Entry 6AGK (X-ray diffraction, 2.80 A resolution); this record covers chains A and F of the 6 polymer chains in the assembly.

# Chain A
Protein: Tubulin alpha-1B chain
Source organism: Sus scrofa
UniProtKB: Q2XVP4 (TBA1B_PIG); residue numbers follow UniProt; this construct covers 1-450
Chain sequence (450 residues; each row starts with the number of its first residue):
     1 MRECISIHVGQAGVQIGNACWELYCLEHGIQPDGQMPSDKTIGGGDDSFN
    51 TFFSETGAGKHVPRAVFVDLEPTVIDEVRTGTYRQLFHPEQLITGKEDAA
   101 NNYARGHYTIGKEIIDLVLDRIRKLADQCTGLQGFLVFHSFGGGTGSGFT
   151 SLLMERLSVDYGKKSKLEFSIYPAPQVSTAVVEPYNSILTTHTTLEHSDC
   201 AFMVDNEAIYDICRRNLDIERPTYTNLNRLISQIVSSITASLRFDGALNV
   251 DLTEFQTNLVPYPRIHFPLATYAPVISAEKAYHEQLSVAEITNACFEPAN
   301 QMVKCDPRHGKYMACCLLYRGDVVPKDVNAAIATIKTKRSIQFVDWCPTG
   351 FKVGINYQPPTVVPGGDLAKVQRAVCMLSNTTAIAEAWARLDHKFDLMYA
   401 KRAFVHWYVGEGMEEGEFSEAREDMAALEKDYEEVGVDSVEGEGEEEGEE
Disordered / not traced: 438-450
Metal / ion sites: Ca2+: D39, T41, G44, E55
Ligand contacts:
  - 9WR ([6-(3-hydroxy-4-methylphenyl)pyridin-2-yl](3,4,5-trimethoxyphenyl)methanone): N101, T179, A180, V181
  - GTP (guanosine-5'-triphosphate): G10, Q11, A12, Q15, I16, D69, D98, A99, A100, N101, S140, G142, G143, G144, T145, G146, I171, P173, V177, S178, E183, N206, Y224, N228, I231
Curated features (UniProtKB/Swiss-Prot):
  - motif: M1 to C4 (MREC motif)
  - active site: E254
  - binding site (GTP): G10, Q11, A12, Q15, E71, A99, S140, G143, G144, T145, G146, T179, E183, N206, Y224, N228, L252
  - binding site (Mg(2+)): E71
  - modified residue: K40 (N6,N6,N6-trimethyllysine), S48 (Phosphoserine), S232 (Phosphoserine), Y282 (3'-nitrotyrosine), R339 (Omega-N-methylarginine), S439 (Phosphoserine), E443 (5-glutamyl polyglutamate), E445 (5-glutamyl polyglutamate)
  - cross-link (Glycyl lysine isopeptide (Lys-Gly)): K326 (interchain with G-Cter in ubiquitin), K370 (interchain with G-Cter in ubiquitin)

# Chain F
Protein: Tubulin tyrosine ligase
Source organism: Gallus gallus
UniProtKB: E1BQ43 (E1BQ43_CHICK); residue numbers follow UniProt; this construct covers 1-378
Chain sequence (384 residues; each row starts with the number of its first residue):
     1 MYTFVVRDENSSVYAEVSRLLLATGQWKRLRKDNPRFNLMLGERNRLPFG
    51 RLGHEPGLVQLVNYYRGADKLCRKASLVKLIKTSPELSESCTWFPESYVI
   101 YPTNLKTPVAPAQNGIRHLINNTRTDEREVFLAAYNRRREGREGNVWIAK
   151 SSAGAKGEGILISSEASELLDFIDEQGQVHVIQKYLEKPLLLEPGHRKFD
   201 IRSWVLVDHLYNIYLYREGVLRTSSEPYNSANFQDKTCHLTNHCIQKEYS
   251 KNYGRYEEGNEMFFEEFNQYLMDALNTTLENSILLQIKHIIRSCLMCIEP
   301 AISTKHLHYQSFQLFGFDFMVDEELKVWLIEVNGAPACAQKLYAELCQGI
   351 VDVAISSVFPLADTGQKTSQPTSIFIKLHHHHHH
Disordered / not traced: 103-143, 152-158, 167-179, 248-251, 363-372
Sequence notes: expression tag (379-384)
Ligand contacts: AMP-PCP (ACP; phosphomethylphosphonic acid adenylate ester): K74, P95, I148, K150, Q183, K184, Y185, L186, K198, D200, R202, R222, H239, L240, T241, N242, D318, M320, I330, E331, N333

# Interface between chain A and chain F
Pairs across the interface (25; chain A residue first):
  Q176(A) with P56(F)
  E207(A) with H54(F), salt bridge
  E297(A) with H306(F), salt bridge
  P298(A) with L307(F), hydrophobic
  K304(A) with H54(F); H308(F)
  C305(A) with H308(F)
  D306(A) with R66(F); L307(F)
  R308(A) with P300(F), hydrogen bond (side chain-backbone); A301(F); I302(F); S303(F), hydrogen bond (side chain-backbone)
  H309(A) with R66(F), hydrogen bond (side chain-backbone); G67(F); A301(F), hydrogen bond (side chain-backbone)
  K338(A) with P300(F)
  S340(A) with A301(F)
  E386(A) with G50(F); R66(F), salt bridge
  R390(A) with G50(F); H54(F)
  H393(A) with D33(F); R51(F)
  E433(A) with R46(F), salt bridge
Interface residues without a listed pair, chain A (16 interface residues in all): P175
Interface residues without a listed pair, chain F (16 interface residues in all): E299

# Summary
Chain A and chain F each contribute 16 residues to their interface, with 4 hydrogen bonds and 4 salt bridges.
Polar contacts include E207(A)-H54(F), E297(A)-H306(F) and E386(A)-R66(F). Ligands of chain A: GTP and
compound 9WR. Ligands of chain F: AMP-PCP.
Chain A is Tubulin alpha-1B chain (Sus scrofa) and chain F is Tubulin tyrosine ligase (Gallus gallus); the
structure, The structure of CH-II-77-tubulin complex, was determined by X-ray diffraction (same publication as
6PC4).
